8UTO - chains N and E of the 7 polymer chains in the assembly; structure by electron microscopy, 3.20 A resolution.

Chain N:
Protein: Kinesin-like protein KIF1A
Source organism: Homo sapiens
UniProt: Q12756 (KIF1A_HUMAN); residue numbers follow UniProt; this construct covers 1-393
Sequence (438 residues; row label = number of the first residue in the row):
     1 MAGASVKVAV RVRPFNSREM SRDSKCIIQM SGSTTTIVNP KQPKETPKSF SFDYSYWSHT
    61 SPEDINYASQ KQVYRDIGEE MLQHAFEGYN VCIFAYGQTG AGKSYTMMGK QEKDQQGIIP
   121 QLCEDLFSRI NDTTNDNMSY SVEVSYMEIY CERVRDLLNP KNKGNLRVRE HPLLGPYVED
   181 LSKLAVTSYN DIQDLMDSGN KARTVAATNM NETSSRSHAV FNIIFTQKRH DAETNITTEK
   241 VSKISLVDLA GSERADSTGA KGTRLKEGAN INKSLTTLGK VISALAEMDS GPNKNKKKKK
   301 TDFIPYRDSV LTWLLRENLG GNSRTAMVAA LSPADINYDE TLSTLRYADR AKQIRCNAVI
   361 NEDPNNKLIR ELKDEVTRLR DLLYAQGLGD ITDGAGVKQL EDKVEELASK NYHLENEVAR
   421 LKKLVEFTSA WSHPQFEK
Disordered / not traced: 390-438
Differences from the reference sequence: linker (394-425); expression tag (426-438)
Small-molecule neighbours: AMP-PNP (ANP; phosphoaminophosphonic acid-adenylate ester): R11, V12, R13, P14, S58, G97, Q98, T99, G100, A101, G102, K103, S104, Y105

Chain E:
Protein: Tubulin alpha-1B chain
Source organism: Sus scrofa
UniProt: Q2XVP4 (TBA1B_PIG); residues 1-451 here = UniProt positions 1-451
Sequence (451 residues; each row starts with the number of its first residue):
     1 MRECISIHVG QAGVQIGNAC WELYCLEHGI QPDGQMPSDK TIGGGDDSFN TFFSETGAGK
    61 HVPRAVFVDL EPTVIDEVRT GTYRQLFHPE QLITGKEDAA NNYARGHYTI GKEIIDLVLD
   121 RIRKLADQCT GLQGFLVFHS FGGGTGSGFT SLLMERLSVD YGKKSKLEFS IYPAPQVSTA
   181 VVEPYNSILT THTTLEHSDC AFMVDNEAIY DICRRNLDIE RPTYTNLNRL ISQIVSSITA
   241 SLRFDGALNV DLTEFQTNLV PYPRIHFPLA TYAPVISAEK AYHEQLSVAE ITNACFEPAN
   301 QMVKCDPRHG KYMACCLLYR GDVVPKDVNA AIATIKTKRS IQFVDWCPTG FKVGINYQPP
   361 TVVPGGDLAK VQRAVCMLSN TTAIAEAWAR LDHKFDLMYA KRAFVHWYVG EGMEEGEFSE
   421 AREDMAALEK DYEEVGVDSV EGEGEEEGEE Y
Swiss-Prot annotation at these positions:
  - motif: M1 to C4 (MREC motif)
  - active site: E254
  - binding site (GTP): G10, Q11, A12, Q15, E71, A99, S140, G143, G144, T145, G146, T179, E183, N206, Y224, N228, L252
  - binding site (Mg(2+)): E71
  - site: Y451 (Involved in polymerization)
  - modified residue: K40 (N6,N6,N6-trimethyllysine), S48 (Phosphoserine), S232 (Phosphoserine), Y282 (3'-nitrotyrosine), R339 (Omega-N-methylarginine), S439 (Phosphoserine), E443 (5-glutamyl polyglutamate), E445 (5-glutamyl polyglutamate), Y451 (3'-nitrotyrosine)
  - cross-link (Glycyl lysine isopeptide (Lys-Gly)): K326 (interchain with G-Cter in ubiquitin), K370 (interchain with G-Cter in ubiquitin)
Metal / ion sites: Mg2+: E71 (together with GTP)
Small-molecule neighbours: GTP (guanosine-5'-triphosphate): G10, Q11, A12, Q15, E71, D98, A99, A100, N101, S140, G142, G143, G144, T145, G146, I171, T179, E183, N206, Y224, L227, N228, I231

How chain N and chain E interact:
Contacting residue pairs - 26 pairs, chain N then chain E:
  S252(N) with E414(E), hydrogen bond
  E253(N) with G412(E); E414(E)
  R254(N) with G412(E); E414(E), salt bridge
  A255(N) with Y108(E), hydrophobic; G412(E), hydrogen bond (backbone-backbone)
  D256(N) with Y108(E)
  K261(N) with Y108(E); T109(E); K112(E)
  L265(N) with T109(E); E411(E)
  A269(N) with G410(E)
  N272(N) with V409(E); M413(E), hydrogen bond (side chain-backbone)
  K273(N) with V409(E)
  T276(N) with V409(E); E415(E), hydrogen bond
  L342(N) with E420(E)
  S343(N) with E414(E), hydrogen bond
  R346(N) with G416(E); E420(E), salt bridge; E423(E), salt bridge
  R350(N) with R402(E); E415(E), salt bridge
Also at the interface, not in a pair above, chain N (16 interface residues in all): K280
Also at the interface, not in a pair above, chain E (17 interface residues in all): K401, H406, S419

In short:
16 residues of chain N face 17 of chain E across their interface; the contacts include 5 hydrogen bonds and 4
salt bridges. Among the polar pairs are R254(N)-E414(E), R346(N)-E420(E) and R346(N)-E423(E). Bound to chain
N: AMP-PNP. Ligands of chain E: GTP.
Here chain N is Kinesin-like protein KIF1A (Homo sapiens) and chain E is Tubulin alpha-1B chain (Sus scrofa).
Entry 8UTO (KIF1A[1-393] AMP-PNP bound two-heads-bound state in complex with a microtubule - class T2L1) was
determined by electron microscopy, deposited together with 8UTN, 8UTP, 8UTQ, 8UTR, 8UTS, 8UTT and 4 further
entries.
